Entry 5E34 (X-ray diffraction, 2.70 A resolution); this record covers chains A and B.

[Chain A]
Protein: Hemagglutinin
Source organism: Influenza A virus (A/chicken/Vietnam/NCVD-093/2008(H5N1))
Reference sequence: C4P282 (C4P282_9INFA); aligned to UniProt positions 17-345 over residues 11-333 (the alignment contains insertions or deletions, so no single offset holds)
Chain sequence (333 residues; row label = number of the first residue in the row; a row labelled like 125A-125B holds insertion residues (125A, then the next letters in order)):
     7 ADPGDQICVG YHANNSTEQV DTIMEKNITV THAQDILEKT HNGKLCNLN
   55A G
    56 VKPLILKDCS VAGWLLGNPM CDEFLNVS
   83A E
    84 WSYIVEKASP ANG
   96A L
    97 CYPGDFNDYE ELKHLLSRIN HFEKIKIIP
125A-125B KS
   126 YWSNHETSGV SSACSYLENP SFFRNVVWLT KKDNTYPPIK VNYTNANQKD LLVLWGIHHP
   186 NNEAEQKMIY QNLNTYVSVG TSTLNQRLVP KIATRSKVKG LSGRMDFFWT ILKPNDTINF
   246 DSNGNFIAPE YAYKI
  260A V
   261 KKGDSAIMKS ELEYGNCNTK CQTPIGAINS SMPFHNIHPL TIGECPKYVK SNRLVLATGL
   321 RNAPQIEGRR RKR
Not modelled in the structure: 7, 325-333
Construct notes: expression tag (7-10); engineered mutation Asp-158 (Asn170 in C4P282), Lys-224 (Asn236 in C4P282), Leu-226 (Gln238 in C4P282)
Cystine bridges: Cys-52/Cys-277, Cys-64/Cys-76, Cys-97/Cys-139, Cys-281/Cys-305
Covalent attachments: N-acetylglucosamine (NAG) linked to Asn-33, Asn-167
What the authors report for this chain:
  - post-translational modification sites: Asn-167
  - specificity-determining residues: Leu-226 (proposed by the authors, not directly observed)

[Chain B]
Protein: Hemagglutinin
Source organism: Influenza A virus
Reference sequence: C4P282 (C4P282_9INFA); residues 1-175 here correspond to UniProt positions 347-521 (UniProt number = residue number + 346)
Chain sequence (180 residues; numbered 1 to 180; the number before each row is that of its first residue):
     1 GLFGAIAGFI EGGWQGMVDG WYGYHHSNEQ GSGYAADKES TQKAIDGITN KINSIIDKMN
    61 TQFEAVGREF NNLERRIENL NKKMEDGFLD VWTYNAELLV LMENERTLDF HDSNVKNLYE
   121 KVRLQLRDNA KELGNGCFEF YHKCDNECME SVKNGTYDYP QYSEEARLNR EEISGRLVPR
Not modelled in the structure: 176-180
Construct notes: expression tag (176-180)
Cystine bridges: Cys-144/Cys-148

[Chain A / chain B interface]
Cross-chain cystine bridges: Cys-14(A)/Cys-137(B)
Contacting residue pairs - 104 pairs, chain A then chain B:
  Pro-9(A) / Glu-139(B)
  Gly-10(A) / Glu-139(B)  hydrogen bond (backbone-side chain)
  Asp-11(A) / Ser-27(B)
  Asp-11(A) / Asn-28(B)
  Asp-11(A) / Glu-29(B)
  Asp-11(A) / Phe-138(B)
  Asp-11(A) / Glu-139(B)
  Asp-11(A) / Phe-140(B)  hydrogen bond (backbone-backbone)
  Asp-11(A) / Lys-143(B)
  Asp-11(A) / Cys-144(B)  hydrogen bond (side chain-backbone)
  Gln-12(A) / His-26(B)
  Gln-12(A) / Ser-27(B)  hydrogen bond (backbone-backbone)
  Gln-12(A) / Leu-133(B)
  Gln-12(A) / Phe-138(B)
  Gln-12(A) / Met-149(B)
  Ile-13(A) / His-25(B)
  Ile-13(A) / Cys-137(B)
  Ile-13(A) / Phe-138(B)  hydrogen bond (backbone-backbone)
  Ile-13(A) / Phe-140(B)  hydrophobic
  Cys-14(A) / Trp-14(B)  hydrophobic
  Cys-14(A) / Gly-23(B)
  Cys-14(A) / Tyr-24(B)
  Cys-14(A) / His-25(B)  hydrogen bond (backbone-backbone)
  Cys-14(A) / Gly-136(B)
  Cys-14(A) / Cys-137(B)  disulfide
  Val-15(A) / Ile-10(B)
  Val-15(A) / Trp-14(B)
  Val-15(A) / Gly-23(B)
  Val-15(A) / Tyr-119(B)  hydrophobic
  Val-15(A) / Gly-136(B)  hydrogen bond (backbone-backbone)
  Gly-16(A) / Trp-14(B)
  Gly-16(A) / Met-17(B)
  Gly-16(A) / Tyr-22(B)
  Gly-16(A) / Gly-23(B)  hydrogen bond (backbone-backbone)
  Tyr-17(A) / Ile-6(B)
  Tyr-17(A) / Ala-7(B)  hydrogen bond (side chain-backbone)
  Tyr-17(A) / Ile-10(B)
  Tyr-17(A) / Gly-12(B)  hydrogen bond (side chain-backbone)
  Tyr-17(A) / Gly-13(B)
  Tyr-17(A) / Trp-14(B)  hydrogen bond (backbone-backbone)
  Tyr-17(A) / Met-17(B)
  Tyr-17(A) / Trp-21(B)
  Tyr-17(A) / Val-115(B)  hydrophobic
  His-18(A) / Met-17(B)
  His-18(A) / Val-18(B)
  His-18(A) / Gly-20(B)
  His-18(A) / Trp-21(B)  hydrogen bond (backbone-backbone)
  Ala-19(A) / Gly-13(B)
  Ala-19(A) / Trp-14(B)  hydrogen bond (backbone-backbone)
  Ala-19(A) / Gln-15(B)
  Asn-20(A) / Gln-15(B)  hydrogen bond (backbone-side chain)
  Asn-21(A) / Gln-15(B)
  Val-26(A) / Asn-104(B)
  Asp-27(A) / Leu-101(B)
  Asp-27(A) / Asn-104(B)  hydrogen bond (backbone-side chain)
  Thr-28(A) / Leu-101(B)
  Thr-28(A) / Glu-105(B)
  Ile-29(A) / Leu-101(B)
  Ile-29(A) / Met-102(B)  hydrophobic
  Ile-29(A) / Glu-105(B)
  Met-30(A) / Glu-105(B)
  Ile-34(A) / Leu-108(B)  hydrophobic
  Val-36(A) / Leu-108(B)  hydrophobic
  His-38(A) / Trp-21(B)
  Gln-40(A) / Ile-52(B)
  Ile-42(A) / Val-100(B)  hydrophobic
  Glu-106(A) / Glu-69(B)
  Glu-106(A) / Asn-71(B)
  Lys-109(A) / Glu-69(B)  salt bridge
  Lys-269(A) / Glu-69(B)  salt bridge
  Pro-293(A) / Ile-56(B)  hydrophobic
  Phe-294(A) / Met-59(B)  hydrophobic
  Phe-294(A) / Ala-96(B)  hydrophobic
  Pro-299(A) / Leu-89(B)  hydrophobic
  Lys-307(A) / Met-59(B)
  Lys-307(A) / Asn-60(B)  hydrogen bond (side chain-backbone)
  Lys-307(A) / Gln-62(B)
  Lys-307(A) / Glu-64(B)  salt bridge
  Tyr-308(A) / Gln-62(B)
  Tyr-308(A) / Leu-89(B)  hydrophobic
  Val-309(A) / Thr-93(B)
  Lys-310(A) / Asp-90(B)  salt bridge
  Lys-310(A) / Thr-93(B)  hydrogen bond (backbone-side chain)
  Ser-311(A) / Thr-93(B)
  Ser-311(A) / Glu-97(B)  hydrogen bond
  Leu-314(A) / Ala-96(B)  hydrophobic
  Leu-314(A) / Glu-97(B)
  Val-315(A) / Val-100(B)
  Val-315(A) / Asn-104(B)  hydrogen bond (backbone-side chain)
  Leu-316(A) / Ile-52(B)  hydrophobic
  Leu-316(A) / Ile-55(B)  hydrophobic
  Leu-316(A) / Val-100(B)  hydrophobic
  Leu-316(A) / Asn-104(B)
  Ala-317(A) / Asn-104(B)  hydrogen bond (backbone-side chain)
  Ala-317(A) / Thr-107(B)
  Thr-318(A) / Trp-21(B)
  Thr-318(A) / Ile-48(B)
  Thr-318(A) / Thr-107(B)
  Thr-318(A) / His-111(B)  hydrogen bond (backbone-side chain)
  Gly-319(A) / Trp-21(B)
  Gly-319(A) / Leu-108(B)
  Gly-319(A) / His-111(B)  hydrogen bond (backbone-side chain)
  Leu-320(A) / Trp-21(B)
  Leu-320(A) / His-111(B)
Other interface residues (no listed pair), chain A (45 interface residues in all): Thr-37, Glu-89, Leu-300, Arg-321
Other interface residues (no listed pair), chain B (65 interface residues in all): Ala-65, Val-66, Gly-67, Phe-70, Glu-74, Trp-92, Leu-118, Val-122, Leu-126, His-142, Val-152, Lys-153

[In short]
The interface between chain A and chain B involves 45 residues on one side and 65 on the other; the contacts
include 1 disulfide bond, 22 hydrogen bonds and 4 salt bridges. Polar pairs include Lys-109(A)/Glu-69(B),
Lys-269(A)/Glu-69(B) and Lys-307(A)/Glu-64(B). From the paper: the specificity determinant Leu-226(A); a
modification site at Asn-167(A).
Here chain A is Hemagglutinin (Influenza A virus (A/chicken/Vietnam/NCVD-093/2008(H5N1))) and chain B is
Hemagglutinin (Influenza A virus). Entry 5E34 (Crystal structure of H5 hemagglutinin mutant (N224K, Q226L,
N158D and L133a deletion) from the influenza virus ...) was determined by X-ray diffraction (same publication
as 5E2Y, 5E2Z, 5E30, 5E32 and 5E35).
